7PIA - chains C and 5 of the 54 polymer chains in the assembly; structure by electron microscopy, 13.60 A resolution (very low resolution: no residue pairs are listed; an interface is given only as per-side residue counts).

# Chain C
Name: 30S ribosomal protein S4
From: Mycoplasma pneumoniae M129
UniProtKB: P46775 (RS4_MYCPN); residues 1-205 here = UniProt positions 1-205
Amino-acid sequence (205 residues; numbered 1 to 205; the number before each row is that of its first residue):
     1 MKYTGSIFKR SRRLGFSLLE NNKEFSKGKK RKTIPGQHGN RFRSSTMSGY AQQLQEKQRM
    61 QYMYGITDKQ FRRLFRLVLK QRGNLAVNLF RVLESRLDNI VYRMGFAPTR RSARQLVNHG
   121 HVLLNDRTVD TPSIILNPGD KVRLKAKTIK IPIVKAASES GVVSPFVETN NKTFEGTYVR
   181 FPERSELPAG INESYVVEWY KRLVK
Unresolved in the structure: 204-205

# Chain 5
Molecule: 16S ribosomal RNA
From: Mycoplasma pneumoniae M129
Sequence (1520 nucleotides; each row starts with the number of its first residue):
     1 UUUUUCUGAG AGUUUGAUCC UGGCUCAGGA UUAACGCUGG CGGCAUGCCU AAUACAUGCA
    61 AGUCGAUCGA AAGUAGUAAU ACUUUAGAGG CGAACGGGUG AGUAACACGU AUCCAAUCUA
   121 CCUUAUAAUG GGGGAUAACU AGUUGAAAGA CUAGCUAAUA CCGCAUAAGA ACUUUGGUUC
   181 GCAUGAAUCA AAGUUGAAAG GACCUGCAAG GGUUCGUUAU UUGAUGAGGG UGCGCCAUAU
   241 CAGCUAGUUG GUGGGGUAAC GGCCUACCAA GGCAAUGACG UGUAGCUAUG CUGAGAAGUA
   301 GAAUAGCCAC AAUGGGACUG AGACACGGCC CAUACUCCUA CGGGAGGCAG CAGUAGGGAA
   361 UUUUUCACAA UGAGCGAAAG CUUGAUGGAG CAAUGCCGCG UGAACGAUGA AGGUCUUUAA
   421 GAUUGUAAAG UUCUUUUAUU UGGGAAGAAU GACUUUAGCA GGUAAUGGCU AGAGUUUGAC
   481 UGUACCAUUU UGAAUAAGUG ACGACUAACU AUGUGCCAGC AGUCGCGGUA AUACAUAGGU
   541 CGCAAGCGUU AUCCGGAUUU AUUGGGCGUA AAGCAAGCGC AGGCGGAUUG AAAAGUCUGG
   601 UGUUAAAGGC AGCUGCUUAA CAGUUGUAUG CAUUGGAAAC UAUUAAUCUA GAGUGUGGUA
   661 GGGAGUUUUG GAAUUUCAUG UGGAGCGGUG AAAUGCGUAG AUAUAUGAAG GAACACCAGU
   721 GGCGAAGGCG AAAACUUAGG CCAUUACUGA CGCUUAGGCU UGAAAGUGUG GGGAGCAAAU
   781 AGGAUUAGAU ACCCUAGUAG UCCACACCGU AAACGAUAGA UACUAGCUGU CGGGGCGAUC
   841 CCCUCGGUAG UGAAGUUAAC ACAUUAAGUA UCUCGCCUGG GUAGUACAUU CGCAAGAAUG
   901 AAACUCAAAC GGAAUUGACG GGGACCCGCA CAAGUGGUGG AGCAUGUUGC UUAAUUCGAC
   961 GGUACACGAA AAACCUUACC UAGACUUGAC AUCCUUGGCA AAGUUAUGGA AACAUAAUGG
  1021 AGGUUAACCG AGUGACAGGU GGUGCAUGGU UGUCGUCAGC UCGUGUCGUG AGAUGUUGGG
  1081 UUAAGUCCCG CAACGAGCGC AACCCUUAUC GUUAGUUACA UUGUCUAGCG AGACUGCUAA
  1141 UGCAAAUUGG AGGAAGGAAG GGAUGACGUC AAAUCAUCAU GCCCCUUAUG UCUAGGGCUG
  1201 CAAACGUGCU ACAAUGGCCA AUACAAACAG UCGCCAGCUU GUAAAAGUGA GCAAAUCUGU
  1261 AAAGUUGGUC UCAGUUCGGA UUGAGGGCUG CAAUUCGUCC UCAUGAAGUC GGAAUCACUA
  1321 GUAAUCGCGA AUCAGCUAUG UCGCGGUGAA UACGUUCUCG GGUCUUGUAC ACACCGCCCG
  1381 UCAAACUAUG AAAGCUGGUA AUAUUUAAAA ACGUGUUGCU AACCAUUAGG AAGCGCAUGU
  1441 CAAGGAUAGC ACCGGUGAUU GGAGUUAAGU CGUAACAAGG UACCCCUACG AGAACGUGGG
  1501 GGUGGAUCAC CUCCUUUCUA
Unresolved in the structure: 1-4, 181-184, 1020-1027, 1510-1520

# Chain C / chain 5 interface
At this resolution (14 A) residue pairs are not listed: 86 residues of chain C and 69 of chain 5 lie at the interface.

# Overview
Chain C and chain 5 form an interface of 86 and 69 residues respectively.
Chain C is 30S ribosomal protein S4 and chain 5 is 16S ribosomal RNA, both from Mycoplasma pneumoniae M129;
the structure, 70S ribosome with A/P- and P/E-site tRNAs in spectinomycin-treated Mycoplasma pneumoniae cells,
was determined by electron microscopy together with 7OOC, 7OOD, 7P6Z, 7PAH, 7PAI, 7PAJ and 23 further entries
from the same study.
